PDB entry 8JIS | electron microscopy, 2.46 A resolution | chains B and G of the 6 polymer chains in the assembly

Chain B:
Molecule: Guanine nucleotide-binding protein G(I)/G(S)/G(T) subunit beta-1
Organism: Rattus norvegicus
UniProtKB: P54311 (GBB1_RAT); residue numbers follow UniProt; this construct covers 3-340
Sequence (338 residues; each row starts with the number of its first residue):
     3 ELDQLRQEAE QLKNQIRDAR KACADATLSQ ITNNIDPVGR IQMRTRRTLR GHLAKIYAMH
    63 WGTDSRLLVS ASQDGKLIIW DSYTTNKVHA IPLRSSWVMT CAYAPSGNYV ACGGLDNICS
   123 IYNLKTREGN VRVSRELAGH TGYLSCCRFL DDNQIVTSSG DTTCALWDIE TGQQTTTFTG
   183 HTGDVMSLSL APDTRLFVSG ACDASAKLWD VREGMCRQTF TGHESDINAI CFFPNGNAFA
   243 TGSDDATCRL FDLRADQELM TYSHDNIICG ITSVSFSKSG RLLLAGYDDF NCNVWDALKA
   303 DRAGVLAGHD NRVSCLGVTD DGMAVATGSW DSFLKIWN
Swiss-Prot annotation at these positions:
  - modified residue: H266 (Phosphohistidine)

Chain G:
Molecule: Guanine nucleotide-binding protein G(I)/G(S)/G(O) subunit gamma-2
Organism: Bos taurus
UniProtKB: P63212 (GBG2_BOVIN); numbering as in UniProt (aligned over 6-62)
Sequence (57 residues; numbered 6 to 62; the number before each row is that of its first residue):
     6 TASIAQARKL VEQLKMEANI DRIKVSKAAA DLMAYCEAHA KEDPLLTPVP ASENPFR

Interface between chain B and chain G:
Pairs across the interface (73):
  L4(B) - S8(G)
  L4(B) - I9(G)  hydrophobic
  L7(B) - I9(G)
  L7(B) - A12(G)  hydrophobic
  L7(B) - V16(G)
  E10(B) - V16(G)
  A11(B) - L19(G)
  L14(B) - V16(G)
  L14(B) - L19(G)  hydrophobic
  L14(B) - K20(G)
  K15(B) - L19(G)
  Q17(B) - A23(G)
  I18(B) - L19(G)
  I18(B) - A23(G)  hydrophobic
  A24(B) - K29(G)
  C25(B) - R27(G)
  C25(B) - I28(G)
  C25(B) - K29(G)  hydrogen bond
  C25(B) - V30(G)  hydrogen bond (backbone-backbone)
  A26(B) - V30(G)  hydrophobic
  D27(B) - K29(G)
  D27(B) - V30(G)
  D27(B) - S31(G)  hydrogen bond
  A28(B) - S31(G)
  L30(B) - A34(G)  hydrophobic
  I33(B) - S31(G)
  I33(B) - M38(G)  hydrophobic
  V40(B) - L51(G)  hydrophobic
  M45(B) - L50(G)  hydrophobic
  R48(B) - F61(G)
  R49(B) - P60(G)  hydrogen bond (side chain-backbone)
  R49(B) - F61(G)
  R49(B) - R62(G)
  S84(B) - F61(G)
  Y85(B) - P60(G)
  Y85(B) - F61(G)  hydrophobic
  T181(B) - K14(G)
  C218(B) - Q18(G)
  R219(B) - E22(G)
  Q220(B) - E22(G)
  Q220(B) - I25(G)
  T221(B) - E22(G)  hydrogen bond (backbone-side chain)
  F235(B) - L37(G)  hydrophobic
  F235(B) - Y40(G)  hydrophobic
  P236(B) - Y40(G)
  N237(B) - Y40(G)
  L252(B) - L37(G)  hydrophobic
  D254(B) - A33(G)
  R256(B) - R27(G)
  R256(B) - I28(G)  hydrogen bond (backbone-backbone)
  D258(B) - I25(G)
  Q259(B) - V30(G)
  L261(B) - L37(G)  hydrophobic
  K280(B) - E47(G)
  K280(B) - D48(G)
  S281(B) - Y40(G)
  S281(B) - H44(G)
  S281(B) - D48(G)
  S281(B) - L51(G)
  R283(B) - L51(G)
  L284(B) - L50(G)
  L284(B) - L51(G)  hydrophobic
  L300(B) - C41(G)  hydrophobic
  D323(B) - P49(G)
  G324(B) - P49(G)
  G324(B) - L50(G)
  M325(B) - P49(G)  hydrophobic
  M325(B) - F61(G)
  A326(B) - F61(G)  hydrophobic
  V327(B) - L50(G)  hydrophobic
  I338(B) - F61(G)  hydrophobic
  N340(B) - N59(G)  hydrogen bond
  N340(B) - F61(G)
Also at the interface, not in a pair above, chain B (55 interface residues in all): R22, T34, I37, I43, M217, A257, G282, V320
Also at the interface, not in a pair above, chain G (40 interface residues in all): R13, L15, M21, D26, D36, A45, V54, E58

In short:
Chain B and chain G form an interface of 55 and 40 residues respectively, with 7 hydrogen bonds. Among the
polar pairs are C25(B)-K29(G), D27(B)-S31(G) and R49(B)-P60(G).
Here chain B is Guanine nucleotide-binding protein G(I)/G(S)/G(T) subunit beta-1 (Rattus norvegicus) and chain
G is Guanine nucleotide-binding protein G(I)/G(S)/G(O) subunit gamma-2 (Bos taurus). Entry 8JIS (Cryo-EM
structure of the GLP-1R/GCGR dual agonist peptide15-bound human GLP-1R-Gs complex) was determined by electron
microscopy, deposited together with 8JIQ, 8JIU, 8JIP, 8JIR and 8JIT.
